PDB entry 8P0W | electron microscopy, 2.90 A resolution | chains A and I of the 12 polymer chains in the assembly

Chain A:
Molecule: COMM domain-containing protein 1
Organism: Homo sapiens
UniProt: Q8N668 (COMD1_HUMAN); residues 1-190 here = UniProt positions 1-190
Chain sequence (190 residues; each row starts with the number of its first residue):
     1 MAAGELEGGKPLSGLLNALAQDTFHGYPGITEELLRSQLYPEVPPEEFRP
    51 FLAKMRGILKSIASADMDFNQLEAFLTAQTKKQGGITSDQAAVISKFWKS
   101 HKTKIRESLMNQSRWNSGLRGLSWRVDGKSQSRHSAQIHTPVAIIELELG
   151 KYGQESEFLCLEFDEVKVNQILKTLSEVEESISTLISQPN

Chain I:
Molecule: COMM domain-containing protein 9
Organism: Homo sapiens
UniProt: Q9P000 (COMD9_HUMAN); residue numbers follow UniProt; this construct covers 1-198
Chain sequence (198 residues; row label = number of the first residue in the row):
     1 MAALTAEHFAALQSLLKASSKDVVRQLCQESFSSSALGLKKLLDVTCSSL
    51 SVTQEEAEELLQALHRLTRLVAFRDLSSAEAILALFPENFHQNLKNLLTK
   101 IILEHVSTWRTEAQANQISLPRLVDLDWRVDIKTSSDSISRMAVPTCLLQ
   151 MKIQEDPSLCGDKPSISAVTVELSKETLDTMLDGLGRIRDQLSAVASK

Interface between chain A and chain I:
Pairs across the interface (26; chain A residue first):
  Ser123(A) with Asp137(I), hydrogen bond
  Trp124(A) with Ser136(I); Asp137(I), hydrogen bond (backbone-backbone)
  Arg125(A) with Lys133(I); Ser135(I); Glu172(I), salt bridge
  Val126(A) with Lys133(I); Thr134(I), hydrogen bond (backbone-backbone); Ser135(I), hydrogen bond (backbone-backbone)
  Asp127(A) with Asp131(I); Ile132(I); Lys133(I)
  Gly128(A) with Asp131(I); Ile132(I), hydrogen bond (backbone-backbone); Thr134(I)
  Lys129(A) with Arg129(I); Asp131(I)
  Ser130(A) with Val130(I), hydrogen bond (side chain-backbone)
  Gln131(A) with Trp128(I); Arg129(I); Val130(I), hydrogen bond (backbone-backbone)
  Ser132(A) with Trp128(I)
  Arg133(A) with Leu126(I), hydrogen bond (side chain-backbone); Asp127(I); Trp128(I), hydrogen bond (backbone-backbone)
  Glu162(A) with Arg129(I), salt bridge
Other interface residues (no listed pair), chain A (14 interface residues in all): Leu122, Val142
Other interface residues (no listed pair), chain I (14 interface residues in all): Thr146

Summary:
The chain A/chain I interface involves 14 residues from each chain, with 9 hydrogen bonds and 2 salt bridges.
Among the polar pairs are Arg125(A)-Glu172(I), Glu162(A)-Arg129(I) and Ser123(A)-Asp137(I).
Chain A is COMM domain-containing protein 1 and chain I is COMM domain-containing protein 9, both from Homo
sapiens; the structure, Structure of the human Commander complex COMMD ring, was determined by electron
microscopy together with 8P0V and 8P0X from the same study.
